6R8Y - chains D and I of the 12 polymer chains in the assembly; structure by electron microscopy, 4.30 A resolution (low resolution: residue-level contacts below are approximate; hydrogen-bond / salt-bridge calls are withheld).

# Chain D
Protein: Histone H2B type 1-J
Source organism: Homo sapiens
Reference sequence: P06899 (H2B1J_HUMAN); numbering as in UniProt (aligned over 1-126)
Chain sequence (129 residues; row label = number of the first residue in the row; numbers below 1 keep their minus sign (Gly-2 is residue -2)):
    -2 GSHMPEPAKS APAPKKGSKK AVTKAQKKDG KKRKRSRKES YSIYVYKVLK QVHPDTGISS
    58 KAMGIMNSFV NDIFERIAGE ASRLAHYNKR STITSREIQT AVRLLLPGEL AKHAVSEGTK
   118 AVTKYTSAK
Unresolved in the structure: -2 to 29
Differences from the reference sequence: expression tag (-2 to 0)
Curated features (UniProtKB/Swiss-Prot):
  - modified residue: Pro2 (N-acetylproline), Glu3 (ADP-ribosyl glutamic acid), Lys6 (N6-(2-hydroxyisobutyryl)lysine), Ser7 (ADP-ribosylserine), Lys12 (N6-(beta-hydroxybutyryl)lysine), Lys13 (N6-(2-hydroxyisobutyryl)lysine), Ser15 (Phosphoserine), Lys16 (N6-acetyllysine), Lys17 (N6-(beta-hydroxybutyryl)lysine), Lys21 (N6-(2-hydroxyisobutyryl)lysine), Lys24 (N6-(2-hydroxyisobutyryl)lysine), Lys25 (N6-(2-hydroxyisobutyryl)lysine), Lys35 (N6-(2-hydroxyisobutyryl)lysine), Glu36 (PolyADP-ribosyl glutamic acid), Ser37 (Phosphoserine), Lys44 (N6-(2-hydroxyisobutyryl)lysine), Lys47 (N6-(2-hydroxyisobutyryl)lysine), Lys58 (N6,N6-dimethyllysine), Arg80 (Dimethylated arginine), Lys86 (N6,N6,N6-trimethyllysine) and 6 more in UniProt
  - glycosylation: Ser113 (O-linked (GlcNAc) serine)
  - cross-link (Glycyl lysine isopeptide (Lys-Gly)): Lys6 (interchain with G-Cter in SUMO2), Lys21 (interchain with G-Cter in SUMO2), Lys35 (interchain with G-Cter in ubiquitin), Lys121 (interchain with G-Cter in ubiquitin)

# Chain I
Molecule: Human alpha-satellite DNA
Sequence (145 nucleotides; row label = number of the first residue in the row):
     1 ATCAATATCC ACCTGCAGAT TCTACCAAAA GTGTATTTGG AAACTGCTCA ATCAAAAGGC
    61 ATGTTCAGCT GGTTCAGCTG AACATGCCTT TTGATGGAGC AGTTTCCAAA TACACTTTTG
   121 GTAGAATCTG CAGGTGGATA TTGAT

# Chain D / chain I interface
Contacting residue pairs (13; chain D residue first):
  Ser33(D) - DT103(I)
  Arg34(D) - DA27(I)
  Tyr43(D) - DT20(I)
  Gly54(D) - DT20(I)
  Ile55(D) - DT20(I)
  Ser56(D) - DA19(I)
  Ser57(D) - DA19(I)
  Arg87(D) - DG39(I)
  Arg87(D) - DG40(I)
  Ser88(D) - DG39(I)
  Thr89(D) - DT38(I)
  Thr89(D) - DG39(I)
  Arg93(D) - DG40(I)
Also at the interface, not in a pair above, chain I (10 interface residues in all): DG18, DT21, DA28

# Summary
11 residues of chain D and 10 residues of chain I are in contact.
Here chain D is Histone H2B type 1-J (Homo sapiens) and chain I is Human alpha-satellite DNA. Entry 6R8Y
(Cryo-EM structure of NCP-6-4PP(-1)-UV-DDB) was determined by electron microscopy, deposited together with
6R8Z, 6R90, 6R91, 6R92, 6R93 and 6R94.
